5A86 - chains A and C of the 4 polymer chains in the assembly; structure by X-ray diffraction, 2.25 A resolution.

[Chain A]
Name: Nuclear receptor subfamily 1 group I member 2
Organism: Homo sapiens
Reference sequence: O75469 (NR1I2_HUMAN); numbering as in UniProt (aligned over 130-432)
Chain sequence (314 residues; each row starts with the number of its first residue):
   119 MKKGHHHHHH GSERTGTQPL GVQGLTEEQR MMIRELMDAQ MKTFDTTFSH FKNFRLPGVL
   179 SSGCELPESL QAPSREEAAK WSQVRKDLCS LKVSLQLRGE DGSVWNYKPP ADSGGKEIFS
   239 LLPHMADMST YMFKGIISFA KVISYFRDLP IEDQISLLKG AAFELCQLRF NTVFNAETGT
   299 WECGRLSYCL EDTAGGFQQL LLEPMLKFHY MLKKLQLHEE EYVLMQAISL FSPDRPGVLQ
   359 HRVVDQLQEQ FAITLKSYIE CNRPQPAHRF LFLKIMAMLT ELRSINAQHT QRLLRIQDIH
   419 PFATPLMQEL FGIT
Disordered / not traced: 119-142, 178-193, 313-315
Sequence notes: expression tag (119-129)
Residues lining bound ligands: D7E (4-chloro-N-[(1R)-1-[1-ethyl-6-(trifluoromethyl)benzimidazol-2-yl]ethyl]benzenesulfonamide): L209, V211, L239, H242, M243, M246, F281, Q285, F288, W299, C301, Y306, M323, H327, H407
Curated features (UniProtKB/Swiss-Prot):
  - binding site (hyperforin): S247, Q285 to F288, H407

[Chain C]
Name: Nuclear receptor coactivator 1
Organism: Homo sapiens
Notes: EC 2.3.1.48
Reference sequence: Q15788 (NCOA1_HUMAN); residue numbers follow UniProt; this construct covers 682-698
Chain sequence (17 residues; each row starts with the number of its first residue):
   682 SLTERHKILH RLLQEGS
Disordered / not traced: 697-698
Curated features (UniProtKB/Swiss-Prot):
  - motif: L690 to L694 (LXXLL motif 4)
  - modified residue: S698 (Phosphoserine)
  - mutagenesis: L693 to L694 (Slightly affects interactions with steroid receptors. Abolishes interactions with steroid receptors; when associated with A-636; A-637; A-752 and A-753)

[How chain A and chain C interact]
Pairs across the interface (21):
  K252(A) - L693(C)
  I255(A) - L690(C)  hydrophobic
  I255(A) - L693(C)  hydrophobic
  K259(A) - L693(C)  hydrogen bond (side chain-backbone)
  K259(A) - L694(C)
  K259(A) - E696(C)
  I269(A) - Q695(C)
  E270(A) - L683(C)
  Q272(A) - L694(C)
  I273(A) - L690(C)  hydrophobic
  I273(A) - L694(C)  hydrophobic
  S274(A) - L683(C)
  L276(A) - L690(C)  hydrophobic
  L276(A) - L694(C)  hydrophobic
  K277(A) - H687(C)  hydrogen bond
  P423(A) - I689(C)  hydrophobic
  E427(A) - R686(C)
  E427(A) - H687(C)  hydrogen bond (backbone-side chain)
  E427(A) - K688(C)  hydrogen bond (side chain-backbone)
  E427(A) - I689(C)  hydrogen bond (side chain-backbone)
  E427(A) - L690(C)  hydrogen bond (side chain-backbone)
Also at the interface, not in a pair above, chain A (15 interface residues in all): F264, L424, L428
Also at the interface, not in a pair above, chain C (12 interface residues in all): T684, H691

[In short]
15 residues of chain A and 12 residues of chain C are in contact; the contacts include 6 hydrogen bonds. Polar
contacts include K259(A)-L693(C), K277(A)-H687(C) and E427(A)-H687(C). Chain A binds compound D7E.
Here chain A is Nuclear receptor subfamily 1 group I member 2 and chain C is Nuclear receptor coactivator 1,
both from Homo sapiens. Entry 5A86 (Structure of pregnane X receptor in complex with a Sphingosine 1-
Phosphate Receptor 1 Antagonist) was determined by X-ray diffraction.
